Entry 1KY5 (X-ray diffraction, 2.80 A resolution); this record covers chains A and C of the 4 polymer chains in the assembly.

== Chain A ==
Name: S-adenosylhomocysteine hydrolase
Organism: Rattus norvegicus
Notes: EC 3.3.1.1
UniProt: P10760 (SAHH_RAT); residues 1-431 here = UniProt positions 1-431
Amino-acid sequence (431 residues; each row starts with the number of its first residue):
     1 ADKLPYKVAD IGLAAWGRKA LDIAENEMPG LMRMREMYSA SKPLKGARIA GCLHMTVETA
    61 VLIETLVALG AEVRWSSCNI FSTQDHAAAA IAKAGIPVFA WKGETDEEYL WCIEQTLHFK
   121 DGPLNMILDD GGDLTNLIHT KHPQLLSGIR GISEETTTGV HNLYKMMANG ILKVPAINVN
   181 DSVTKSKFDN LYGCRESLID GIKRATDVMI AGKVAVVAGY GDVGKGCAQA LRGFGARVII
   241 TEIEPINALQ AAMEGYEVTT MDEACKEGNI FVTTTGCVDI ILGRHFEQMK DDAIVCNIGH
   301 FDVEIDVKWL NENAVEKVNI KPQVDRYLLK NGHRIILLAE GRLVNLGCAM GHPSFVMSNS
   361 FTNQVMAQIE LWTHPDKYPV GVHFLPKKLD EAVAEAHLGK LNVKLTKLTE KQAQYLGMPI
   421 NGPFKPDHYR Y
Disordered / not traced: 1
Sequence notes: engineered mutation Glu-244 (Asp in P10760)
Small-molecule neighbours:
  - 3'-oxo-adenosine (ADY): Leu-53, His-54, Thr-56, Glu-58, Thr-59, Asp-130, Glu-155, Thr-156, Lys-185, Asp-189, His-300, Leu-343, Leu-346, Met-350, Gly-351, His-352, Met-357, Phe-361
  - NADH (NAI; 1,4-dihydronicotinamide adenine dinucleotide), molecule 1: Thr-156, Thr-157, Thr-158, Lys-185, Asp-189, Asn-190, Cys-194, Ala-218, Gly-219, Tyr-220, Gly-221, Asp-222, Val-223, Thr-241, Glu-242, Ile-243, Glu-244, Asn-247, Thr-274, Thr-275, Gly-276, Cys-277, Ile-280, Ile-298, Gly-299, His-300, Leu-343, Asn-345, His-352
  - NADH (NAI), molecule 2: Thr-406, Leu-408, Gln-412, Lys-425, Tyr-429

== Chain C ==
Name: S-adenosylhomocysteine hydrolase
Organism: Rattus norvegicus
Notes: EC 3.3.1.1
UniProt: P10760 (SAHH_RAT); residues 2001-2431 here correspond to UniProt positions 1-431 (UniProt number = residue number - 2000)
Amino-acid sequence (431 residues; each row starts with the number of its first residue):
  2001 ADKLPYKVAD IGLAAWGRKA LDIAENEMPG LMRMREMYSA SKPLKGARIA GCLHMTVETA
  2061 VLIETLVALG AEVRWSSCNI FSTQDHAAAA IAKAGIPVFA WKGETDEEYL WCIEQTLHFK
  2121 DGPLNMILDD GGDLTNLIHT KHPQLLSGIR GISEETTTGV HNLYKMMANG ILKVPAINVN
  2181 DSVTKSKFDN LYGCRESLID GIKRATDVMI AGKVAVVAGY GDVGKGCAQA LRGFGARVII
  2241 TEIEPINALQ AAMEGYEVTT MDEACKEGNI FVTTTGCVDI ILGRHFEQMK DDAIVCNIGH
  2301 FDVEIDVKWL NENAVEKVNI KPQVDRYLLK NGHRIILLAE GRLVNLGCAM GHPSFVMSNS
  2361 FTNQVMAQIE LWTHPDKYPV GVHFLPKKLD EAVAEAHLGK LNVKLTKLTE KQAQYLGMPI
  2421 NGPFKPDHYR Y
Disordered / not traced: 2001
Sequence notes: engineered mutation Glu-2244 (Asp244 in P10760)
Small-molecule neighbours:
  - 3'-oxo-adenosine (ADY): Leu-2053, His-2054, Thr-2056, Glu-2058, Thr-2059, Asp-2130, Glu-2155, Thr-2156, Lys-2185, Asp-2189, His-2300, Leu-2343, Leu-2346, Met-2350, Gly-2351, His-2352, Met-2357, Phe-2361
  - NADH (NAI; 1,4-dihydronicotinamide adenine dinucleotide), molecule 1: Thr-2156, Thr-2157, Thr-2158, Lys-2185, Asp-2189, Asn-2190, Cys-2194, Ala-2218, Gly-2219, Tyr-2220, Gly-2221, Asp-2222, Val-2223, Thr-2241, Glu-2242, Ile-2243, Glu-2244, Asn-2247, Thr-2274, Thr-2275, Gly-2276, Cys-2277, Ile-2280, Ile-2298, Gly-2299, His-2300, Leu-2343, Asn-2345, His-2352
  - NADH (NAI), molecule 2: Thr-2406, Leu-2408, Gln-2412, Lys-2425, Tyr-2429

== How chain A and chain C interact ==
Pairs across the interface (63; chain A residue first):
  Trp-16(A) / Ile-2320(C)
  Trp-16(A) / Lys-2321(C)
  Lys-19(A) / Val-2318(C)
  Lys-19(A) / Asn-2319(C)  hydrogen bond (side chain-backbone)
  Lys-19(A) / Ile-2320(C)
  Ile-23(A) / Ile-2320(C)  hydrophobic
  Ile-23(A) / Arg-2326(C)
  Asn-26(A) / Asp-2291(C)
  Asn-26(A) / Asp-2292(C)
  Asn-26(A) / Arg-2326(C)
  Asn-26(A) / Arg-2334(C)  hydrogen bond
  Glu-27(A) / Met-2209(C)
  Glu-27(A) / Lys-2213(C)  salt bridge
  Tyr-192(A) / Met-2209(C)
  Arg-195(A) / Ala-2211(C)
  Arg-195(A) / Phe-2234(C)  hydrogen bond (side chain-backbone)
  Glu-196(A) / Lys-2203(C)  salt bridge
  Glu-196(A) / Met-2209(C)
  Glu-196(A) / Ile-2210(C)  hydrogen bond (side chain-backbone)
  Glu-196(A) / Ala-2211(C)  hydrogen bond (side chain-backbone)
  Glu-196(A) / Phe-2234(C)
  Lys-203(A) / Glu-2196(C)  salt bridge
  Lys-203(A) / Arg-2204(C)
  Lys-203(A) / Pro-2353(C)
  Arg-204(A) / Lys-2203(C)
  Arg-204(A) / Arg-2204(C)
  Arg-204(A) / Asp-2207(C)  salt bridge
  Asp-207(A) / Arg-2204(C)  salt bridge
  Asp-207(A) / Met-2350(C)
  Asp-207(A) / Pro-2353(C)
  Met-209(A) / Glu-2027(C)
  Met-209(A) / Tyr-2192(C)  hydrophobic
  Met-209(A) / Glu-2196(C)
  Met-209(A) / Pro-2353(C)  hydrophobic
  Met-209(A) / Phe-2355(C)  hydrophobic
  Met-209(A) / Val-2356(C)  hydrophobic
  Ile-210(A) / Glu-2196(C)  hydrogen bond (backbone-side chain)
  Ala-211(A) / Arg-2195(C)
  Ala-211(A) / Glu-2196(C)  hydrogen bond (backbone-side chain)
  Gly-212(A) / Leu-2401(C)
  Lys-213(A) / Glu-2027(C)  salt bridge
  Phe-234(A) / Arg-2195(C)  hydrogen bond (backbone-side chain)
  Phe-234(A) / Glu-2196(C)
  Lys-290(A) / Asn-2402(C)
  Asp-291(A) / Asn-2026(C)
  Asp-292(A) / Asn-2026(C)
  Val-318(A) / Lys-2019(C)
  Asn-319(A) / Lys-2019(C)  hydrogen bond (backbone-side chain)
  Ile-320(A) / Trp-2016(C)
  Ile-320(A) / Lys-2019(C)
  Ile-320(A) / Ile-2023(C)  hydrophobic
  Arg-326(A) / Ile-2023(C)
  Arg-326(A) / Asn-2026(C)
  Arg-334(A) / Asn-2026(C)  hydrogen bond
  Met-350(A) / Asp-2207(C)
  Pro-353(A) / Lys-2203(C)
  Pro-353(A) / Asp-2207(C)
  Pro-353(A) / Val-2208(C)
  Pro-353(A) / Met-2209(C)  hydrophobic
  Phe-355(A) / Met-2209(C)  hydrophobic
  Val-356(A) / Met-2209(C)  hydrophobic
  Leu-401(A) / Gly-2212(C)
  Asn-402(A) / Lys-2290(C)
Also at the interface, not in a pair above, chain A (38 interface residues in all): Asp-200, Val-208, Gly-235, Glu-267, Lys-321, Ile-336, Ser-354
Also at the interface, not in a pair above, chain C (38 interface residues in all): Asp-2200, Gly-2235, Glu-2267, Ile-2336, Ser-2354

== Overview ==
The chain A/chain C interface involves 38 residues from each chain; the contacts include 10 hydrogen bonds and
6 salt bridges. Polar pairs include Glu-27(A)/Lys-2213(C), Glu-196(A)/Lys-2203(C) and Lys-203(A)/Glu-2196(C).
Chain A binds NADH and 3'-oxo-adenosine. Ligands of chain C: NADH and 3'-oxo-adenosine.
Both chains are S-adenosylhomocysteine hydrolase (Rattus norvegicus). Entry 1KY5 (D244E mutant
S-Adenosylhomocysteine hydrolase refined with noncrystallographic restraints) was determined by X-ray
diffraction, deposited together with 1KY4.
